PDB entry 8CVO | electron microscopy, 2.95 A resolution | chains A and I of the 9 polymer chains in the assembly

Chain A:
Molecule: 16S ribosomal RNA
Organism: Cutibacterium acnes
Sequence (1537 nucleotides; each row starts with the number of its first residue):
     1 UUUUUCAUUG GAGAGUUUGA UCCUGGCUCA GGACGAACGC UGGCGGCGUG CUUAACACAU
    61 GCAAGUCGAA CGGAAAGGCC CUGCUUUUGU GGGGUGCUCG AGUGGCGAAC GGGUGAGUAA
   121 CACGUGAGUA ACCUGCCCUU GACUUUGGGA UAACUUCAGG AAACUGGGGC UAAUACCGGA
   181 UAGGAGCUCC UGCUGCAUGG UGGGGGUUGG AAAGUUUCGG CGGUUGGGGA UGGACUCGCG
   241 GCUUAUCAGC UUGUUGGUGG GGUAGUGGCU UACCAAGGCU UUGACGGGUA GCCGGCCUGA
   301 GAGGGUGACC GGCCACAUUG GGACUGAGAU ACGGCCCAGA CUCCUACGGG AGGCAGCAGU
   361 GGGGAAUAUU GCACAAUGGG CGGAAGCCUG AUGCAGCAAC GCCGCGUGCG GGAUGACGGC
   421 CUUCGGGUUG UAAACCGCUU UCGCCUGUGA CGAAGCGUGA GUGACGGUAA UGGGUAAAGA
   481 AGCACCGGCU AACUACGUGC CAGCAGCCXC GGUGAUACGU AGGGUGCGAG CGUUGUCCGG
   541 AUUUAUUGGG CGUAAAGGGC UCGUAGGUGG UUGAUCGCGU CGGAAGUGUA AUCUUGGGGC
   601 UUAACCCUGA GCGUGCUUUC GAUACGGGUU GACUUGAGGA AGGUAGGGGA GAAUGGAAUU
   661 CCUGGUGGAG CGGUGGAAUG CGCAGAUAUC AGGAGGAACA CCAGUGGCGA AGGCGGUUCU
   721 CUGGGCCUUU CCUGACGCUG AGGAGCGAAA GCGUGGGGAG CGAACAGGCU UAGAUACCCU
   781 GGUAGUCCAC GCUGUAAACG GUGGGUACUA GGUGUGGGGU CCAUUCCACG GGUUCCGUGC
   841 CGUAGCUAAC GCUUUAAGUA CCCCGCCUGG GGAGUACGGC CGCAAGGCUA AAACUCAAAG
   901 GAAUUGACGG GGCCCCGCAC AAGCGGCGGA GCAUGCGGAU UAAUUCGAUG XAACGCGUAG
   961 AACCUUACCU GGGUUUGACA UGGAUCGGGA GUGCUCAGAG AUGGGUGUGC CUCUUUUGGG
  1021 GUCGGUUCAC AGGUGGUGCA UGGCUGUCGU CAGCUCGUGU CGUGAGAUGU UGGGUUAAGU
  1081 CCCGCAACGA GCGCAACCCU UGUUCACUGU UGCCAGCACG UUAUGGUGGG GACUCAGUGG
  1141 AGACCGCCGG GGUCAACUCG GAGGAAGGUG GGGAUGACGU CAAGUCAUCA UGCCCCUUAU
  1201 GUCCAGGGCU UCACGCAUGC UACAAUGGCU GGUACAGAGA GUGGCGAGCC UGUGAGGGUG
  1261 AGCGAAUCUC GGAAAGCCGG UCUCAGUUCG GAUUGGGGUC UGCAACUCGA CCUCAUGAAG
  1321 UCGGAGUCGC UAGUAAUCGC AGAUCAGCAA CGCUGCGGUG AAUACGUUCC CGGGGCUUGU
  1381 ACACACXGCC XGUXAAGUCA UGAAAGUUGG UAACACCCGA AGCCGGUGGC CUAACCGUUG
  1441 UGGGGGAGCC GUCGAAGGUG GGACUGGUGA UUAGGACUAA GUCGUAACAA GGUAGCCGUA
  1501 CCGGAAGGUG CGGCUGGAUC ACCUCCUUUC UAAGGAG
Unresolved in the structure: 1-905, 1016-1019, 1381-1537
Modified residues: PSU (pseudouridine-5'-monophosphate) at position 498, G7M (N7-methyl-guanosine-5'-monophosphate) at position 509, 2MG (2N-methylguanosine-5'-monophosphate) at position 950, 5MC (5-methylcytidine-5'-monophosphate) at position 951, 5MC (5-methylcytidine-5'-monophosphate) at position 1387, 4OC (4n,o2'-methylcytidine-5'-monophosphate) at position 1389, 5MC (5-methylcytidine-5'-monophosphate) at position 1391, 5MC (5-methylcytidine-5'-monophosphate) at position 1394, UR3 (3-methyluridine-5'-monophoshate) at position 1485, 2MG (2N-methylguanosine-5'-monophosphate) at position 1503, MA6 (6N-dimethyladenosine-5'-monophoshate) at position 1505, MA6 (6N-dimethyladenosine-5'-monophoshate) at position 1506
Ion coordination: Mg2+ site 1 near C918 (its only coordinating residue here); Mg2+ site 2 near A921 (its only coordinating residue here); Mg2+ site 3: G928, G929; Mg2+ site 4 near A948 (its only coordinating residue here); Mg2+ site 5: C1039, A1183, G1184 (together with Sarecycline); Mg2+ site 6 near A1095 (its only coordinating residue here); Mg2+ site 7 near A1183 (its only coordinating residue here); Mg2+ site 8 near U1210 (its only coordinating residue here)
Ligand contacts: Sarecycline (V7A): U949, 2MG_950, G1038, C1039, C1181, A1182, A1183, G1184
From the paper describing this entry:
  - Mg2+ coordination: C1039, A1183, G1184
  - binding site for Sarecycline: C1039

Chain I:
Protein: 30S ribosomal protein S7
Organism: Cutibacterium acnes
UniProtKB: A0A2B7ITZ4 (A0A2B7ITZ4_CUTAC); residue numbers follow UniProt; this construct covers 1-156
Sequence (156 residues; row label = number of the first residue in the row):
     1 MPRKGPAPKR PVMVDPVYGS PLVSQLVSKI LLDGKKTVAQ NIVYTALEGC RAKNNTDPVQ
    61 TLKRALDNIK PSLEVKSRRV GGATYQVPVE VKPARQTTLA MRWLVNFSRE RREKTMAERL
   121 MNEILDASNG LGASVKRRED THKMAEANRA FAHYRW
Unresolved in the structure: 1

Chain A / chain I interface:
Residue-residue contacts - 50 pairs, chain A then chain I:
  C916(A) with Arg3(I), hydrogen bond to the base; Lys4(I), salt bridge to the phosphate
  G917(A) with Arg3(I), hydrogen bond to the base; Lys4(I), phosphate contact
  A919(A) with Arg3(I), hydrogen bond to the base
  A922(A) with Arg95(I), phosphate contact
  G923(A) with Arg95(I), salt bridge to the phosphate; Arg102(I), salt bridge to the phosphate
  C924(A) with Arg102(I), salt bridge to the phosphate
  G925(A) with Leu32(I), phosphate contact
  A1077(A) with Lys4(I), sugar contact
  A1225(A) with Lys114(I), hydrogen bond to the sugar; Thr115(I), sugar contact
  U1226(A) with Ile30(I), base contact; Leu32(I), base contact; Val38(I), sugar contact; Ile42(I), sugar contact; Arg109(I), hydrogen bond to the base; Thr115(I), hydrogen bond to the phosphate; Met116(I), hydrogen bond to the phosphate; Arg119(I), salt bridge to the phosphate
  G1227(A) with Lys35(I), salt bridge to the phosphate
  A1275(A) with Lys35(I), phosphate contact
  G1276(A) with Lys35(I), salt bridge to the phosphate; Thr37(I), phosphate contact
  C1277(A) with Thr37(I), phosphate contact; Val38(I), phosphate contact
  C1284(A) with Lys114(I), hydrogen bond to the sugar
  A1332(A) with Arg10(I), hydrogen bond to the base
  A1336(A) with Asp33(I), sugar contact
  U1337(A) with Asp33(I), hydrogen bond to the sugar
  U1359(A) with Gly34(I), hydrogen bond to the sugar
  G1360(A) with Leu31(I), phosphate contact; Gly34(I), sugar contact; Lys36(I), sugar contact
  A1361(A) with Ser28(I), hydrogen bond to the sugar; Leu31(I), sugar contact; Lys36(I), salt bridge to the phosphate
  A1362(A) with Ser28(I), phosphate contact; Lys29(I), hydrogen bond to the sugar
  U1363(A) with Arg10(I), hydrogen bond to the base; Thr98(I), hydrogen bond to the phosphate
  A1364(A) with Pro2(I), sugar contact; Ala7(I), base contact
  C1365(A) with Pro2(I), phosphate contact; Pro6(I), phosphate contact
  G1366(A) with Pro2(I), base contact
  U1367(A) with Pro2(I), base contact; Arg3(I), hydrogen bond to the base
  U1368(A) with Arg78(I), hydrogen bond to the base
Other interface residues (no listed pair), chain I (35 interface residues in all): Gly5, Pro8, Lys9, Gln25, Lys92, Leu99, Arg112, Ala117

In short:
28 residues of chain A and 35 residues of chain I are in contact; the contacts include 17 hydrogen bonds and 8
salt bridges. Polar pairs include C916(A)-Arg3(I), G917(A)-Arg3(I) and A919(A)-Arg3(I). Bound to chain A:
Sarecycline. From the paper: a binding site for Sarecycline at C1039(A); Mg2+ coordination by C1039(A),
A1183(A) and G1184(A).
Here chain A is 16S ribosomal RNA and chain I is 30S ribosomal protein S7, both from Cutibacterium acnes.
Entry 8CVO (Cutibacterium acnes 30S ribosomal subunit with Sarecycline bound, head domain only in the local
refined map) was determined by electron microscopy together with 8CWO from the same study.
